8WXM - chain A; structure by X-ray diffraction, 1.50 A resolution.

[Chain A]
Molecule: ABC-type uncharacterized transport system periplasmic component-like protein
From: Rhodothermus marinus DSM 4252
Reference sequence: D0MDR1 (D0MDR1_RHOM4); residue numbers follow UniProt; this construct covers 22-185
Chain sequence (164 residues; row label = number of the first residue in the row):
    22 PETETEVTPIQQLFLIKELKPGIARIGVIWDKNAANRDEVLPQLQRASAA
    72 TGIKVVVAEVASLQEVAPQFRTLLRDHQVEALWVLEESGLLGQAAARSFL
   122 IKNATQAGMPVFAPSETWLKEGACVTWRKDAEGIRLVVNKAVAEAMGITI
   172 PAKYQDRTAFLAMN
Unresolved in the structure: 22-26, 183-185
Modified / non-standard residues: Mse130 (selenomethionine; parent Met); Mse167 (selenomethionine; parent Met); Mse184 (selenomethionine)

[In short]
Chain A is ABC-type uncharacterized transport system periplasmic component-like protein (Rhodothermus marinus
DSM 4252); the structure, Crystal structure of substrate-binding protein from Rhodothermus marinus (Dose I),
was determined by X-ray diffraction together with 8WXN, 8WXO and 8WXP from the same study.
